Entry 6MUX (electron microscopy, 3.90 A resolution); this record covers chains I and J of the 35 polymer chains in the assembly.

Chain I:
Protein: 20S proteasome beta-2 subunit
Organism: Plasmodium falciparum 3D7
Notes: EC 3.4.25.1
Reference sequence: Q8I6T3 (Q8I6T3_PLAF7); residues 1-229 here correspond to UniProt positions 42-270 (UniProt number = residue number + 41)
Amino-acid sequence (229 residues; numbered 1 to 229; the number before each row is that of its first residue):
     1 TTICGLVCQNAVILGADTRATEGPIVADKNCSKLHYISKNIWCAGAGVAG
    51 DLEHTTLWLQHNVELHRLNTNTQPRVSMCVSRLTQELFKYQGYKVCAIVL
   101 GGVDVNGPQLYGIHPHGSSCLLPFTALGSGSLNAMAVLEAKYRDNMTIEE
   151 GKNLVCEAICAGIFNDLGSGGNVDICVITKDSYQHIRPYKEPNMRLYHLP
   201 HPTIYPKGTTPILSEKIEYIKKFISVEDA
Not modelled in the structure: 220-229

Chain J:
Protein: 20S proteasome beta-3 subunit
Organism: Plasmodium falciparum 3D7
Notes: EC 3.4.25.1
Reference sequence: Q8I261 (Q8I261_PLAF7); residues 1-218 here = UniProt positions 1-218
Amino-acid sequence (218 residues; each row starts with the number of its first residue):
     1 MGSIYNYNGGCVLGMSGSNCVAIACDLRLGANTFTTVSTKFSKIFKMNNN
    51 VYVGLSGLATDIQTLYEILRYRVNLYEVRQDAEMDVECFANMLSSILYSN
   101 RFSPYFVNPIVVGFKLKHYVDEEGEKKVNYEPYLTAYDLIGAKCETRDFV
   151 VNGVTSEQLFGMCESLYVKDQDENGLFETISQCLLSALDRDCISGWGAEV
   201 LVLTPEKIIKKKLKARMD
Not modelled in the structure: 1-4, 117-127

Interface between chain I and chain J:
Contacting residue pairs - 49 pairs, chain I then chain J:
  Pro24(I) with Glu157(J)
  Ile25(I) with Glu157(J); Phe160(J), hydrophobic
  Ala27(I) with Phe160(J)
  Asn30(I) with Arg147(J)
  Ala49(I) with Ala142(J)
  Gly50(I) with Ile140(J); Ala142(J)
  Asp51(I) with Tyr98(J), hydrogen bond
  Glu53(I) with Ser94(J); Tyr98(J); Gly141(J)
  His54(I) with Tyr98(J)
  Tyr90(I) with Arg101(J)
  Tyr93(I) with Arg101(J); Phe102(J)
  Lys94(I) with Tyr98(J); Arg101(J)
  Pro200(I) with Ser165(J)
  Thr203(I) with Glu178(J), hydrogen bond (side chain-backbone)
  Ile204(I) with Glu178(J)
  Tyr205(I) with Gly175(J); Glu178(J)
  Lys207(I) with Glu178(J); Gln182(J), hydrogen bond (backbone-side chain)
  Gly208(I) with Glu178(J), hydrogen bond (backbone-side chain); Ser181(J); Leu213(J)
  Thr209(I) with Lys214(J), hydrogen bond (backbone-backbone)
  Thr210(I) with Phe177(J); Leu213(J)
  Pro211(I) with Lys212(J); Leu213(J); Lys214(J)
  Ile212(I) with Lys211(J); Lys212(J), hydrogen bond (backbone-backbone)
  Leu213(I) with Lys210(J); Lys211(J)
  Ser214(I) with Ile209(J); Lys210(J), hydrogen bond (backbone-backbone)
  Glu215(I) with Ile208(J)
  Lys216(I) with Lys207(J); Ile208(J), hydrogen bond (backbone-backbone)
  Ile217(I) with Glu206(J); Lys207(J)
  Glu218(I) with Lys46(J), salt bridge; Asn49(J); Glu206(J)
  Tyr219(I) with Asn49(J)
Also at the interface, not in a pair above, chain I (33 interface residues in all): Val26, Asp28, His201, Pro202
Also at the interface, not in a pair above, chain J (36 interface residues in all): Glu145, Thr146, Glu164, Leu166, Tyr167, Val168, Gln171, Asn174, Leu185

Summary:
The interface between chain I and chain J involves 33 residues on one side and 36 on the other, with 8
hydrogen bonds and 1 salt bridge. Among the polar pairs are Glu218(I)-Lys46(J), Asp51(I)-Tyr98(J) and
Thr203(I)-Glu178(J).
Chain I is 20S proteasome beta-2 subunit and chain J is 20S proteasome beta-3 subunit, both from Plasmodium
falciparum 3D7; the structure, The structure of the Plasmodium falciparum 20S proteasome in complex with one
PA28 activator, was determined by electron microscopy (same publication as 6DFK, 6MUV and 6MUW).
